PDB entry 6W4I | X-ray diffraction, 2.20 A resolution | chains A and V of the 4 polymer chains in the assembly

Chain A:
Molecule: DNA-(apurinic or apyrimidinic site) lyase
Source organism: Homo sapiens
Notes: EC 3.1.-.-, 4.2.99.18
UniProtKB: P27695 (APEX1_HUMAN); residues 43-318 here = UniProt positions 43-318
Sequence (276 residues; row label = number of the first residue in the row):
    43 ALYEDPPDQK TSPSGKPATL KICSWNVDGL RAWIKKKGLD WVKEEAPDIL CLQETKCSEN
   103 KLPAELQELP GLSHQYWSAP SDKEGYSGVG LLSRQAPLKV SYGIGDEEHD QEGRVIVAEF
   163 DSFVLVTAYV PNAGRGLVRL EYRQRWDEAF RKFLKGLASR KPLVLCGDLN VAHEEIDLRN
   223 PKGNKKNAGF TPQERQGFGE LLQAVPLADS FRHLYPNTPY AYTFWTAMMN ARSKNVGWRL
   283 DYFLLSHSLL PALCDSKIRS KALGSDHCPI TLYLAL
Sequence notes: engineered mutation Ala138 (Cys in P27695), Ala269 (Tyr in P27695)
Metal / ion sites: Mn2+: Glu96 (shared with 1 residue of chain D; 1 residue of chain P)
Reported in the primary citation:
  - Mn2+ coordination: Glu96
  - Mn2+ coordination through a water molecule: Asp70, Asp308
  - binding site for the 11-nt DNA strand: Tyr171, Asn174, Arg177, Asp210, Asn212, His309
  - binding site for the 21-nt DNA strand (chain V): Met270
  - mutagenesis - Y269A (13-fold): decreased catalytic activity (AP-endonuclease activity)
  - mutagenesis - Y269A (2-fold): decreased binding to abasic substrate
  - conformationally variable residues: Ala175 to Ala200, Cys208 to Ala250, Ala250 to Phe285 (from molecular simulation)

Chain V:
Molecule: 21-nt DNA strand
Sequence (21 nucleotides; row label = number of the first residue in the row):
     1 GGATCCGTCG GGCGCATCAG C

How chain A and chain V interact:
Contacting residue pairs (22; chain A residue first):
  Asp70(A) - DG14(V)  sugar contact
  Gly71(A) - DG14(V)  phosphate contact
  Gly71(A) - DC15(V)  phosphate contact
  Leu72(A) - DC15(V)  phosphate contact
  Arg73(A) - DC15(V)  hydrogen bond to the phosphate
  Arg73(A) - DA16(V)  salt bridge to the phosphate
  Ala74(A) - DG14(V)  sugar contact
  Ala74(A) - DC15(V)  hydrogen bond to the phosphate
  Lys78(A) - DG14(V)  salt bridge to the phosphate
  Lys98(A) - DG14(V)  hydrogen bond to the sugar
  Lys98(A) - DC15(V)  sugar contact
  Lys103(A) - DA16(V)  salt bridge to the phosphate
  Glu126(A) - DA16(V)  sugar contact
  Gly127(A) - DC15(V)  phosphate contact
  Gly127(A) - DA16(V)  sugar contact
  Arg177(A) - DG10(V)  base contact
  Arg177(A) - DG11(V)  base contact
  Arg177(A) - DG12(V)  base contact
  Lys224(A) - DC5(V)  salt bridge to the phosphate
  Lys228(A) - DG7(V)  salt bridge to the phosphate
  Met270(A) - DG11(V)  hydrogen bond to the base
  Met270(A) - DG12(V)  sugar contact
Interface residues without a listed pair, chain V (9 interface residues in all): DC6

In short:
14 residues of chain A face 9 of chain V across their interface; the contacts include 4 hydrogen bonds and 5
salt bridges. Among the polar pairs are Met270(A)-DG11(V), Lys98(A)-DG14(V) and Arg73(A)-DC15(V). From the
paper: a binding site for the 11-nt DNA strand at Tyr171(A), Asn174(A) and Arg177(A) among others; Y269A of
chain A reduces catalytic activity (AP-endonuclease activity).
Here chain A is DNA-(apurinic or apyrimidinic site) lyase (Homo sapiens) and chain V is a 21-nt DNA strand.
Entry 6W4I (APE1 Y269A product complex with abasic DNA) was determined by X-ray diffraction together with 6W4T
from the same study.
